PDB entry 8JCC | electron microscopy, 3.42 A resolution | chains G and I of the 10 polymer chains in the assembly

== Chain G ==
Protein: Histone H2A type 1-B/E
From: Homo sapiens
UniProtKB: P04908 (H2A1B_HUMAN); residues 1-129 here correspond to UniProt positions 2-130 (UniProt number = residue number + 1)
Chain sequence (129 residues; numbered 1 to 129; the number before each row is that of its first residue):
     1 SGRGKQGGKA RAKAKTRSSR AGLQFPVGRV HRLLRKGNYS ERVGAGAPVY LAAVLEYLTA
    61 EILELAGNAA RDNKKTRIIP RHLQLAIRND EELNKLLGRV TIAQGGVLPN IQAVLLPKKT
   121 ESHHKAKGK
Disordered / not traced: 1-13, 113-129
Curated features (UniProtKB/Swiss-Prot):
  - modified residue: Ser1 (N-acetylserine), Arg3 (Citrulline), Lys5 (N6-(2-hydroxyisobutyryl)lysine), Lys9 (N6-(2-hydroxyisobutyryl)lysine), Lys13 (N6-(beta-hydroxybutyryl)lysine), Lys36 (N6-(2-hydroxyisobutyryl)lysine), Lys74 (N6-(2-hydroxyisobutyryl)lysine), Lys75 (N6-(2-hydroxyisobutyryl)lysine), Lys95 (N6-(2-hydroxyisobutyryl)lysine), Gln104 (N5-methylglutamine), Lys118 (N6-(2-hydroxyisobutyryl)lysine), Lys119 (N6-crotonyllysine), Thr120 (Phosphothreonine), Lys125 (N6-crotonyllysine)
  - cross-link (Glycyl lysine isopeptide (Lys-Gly)): Lys13 (interchain with G-Cter in ubiquitin), Lys15 (interchain with G-Cter in ubiquitin), Lys119 (interchain with G-Cter in ubiquitin)

== Chain I ==
Molecule: 147-nt DNA strand
Sequence (147 nucleotides; row label = number of the first residue in the row; numbers below 1 keep their minus sign (DA-73 is residue -73)):
   -73 ATCGGATGTA TATATCTGAC ACGTGCCTGG AGACTAGGGA GTAATCCCCT TGGCGGTTAA
   -13 AACGCGGGGG ACAGCGCGTA CGTGCGTTTA AGCGGTGCTA GAGCTGTCTA CGACCAATTG
    47 AGCGGCCTCG GCACCGGGAT TCTCGAT
Disordered / not traced: -73 to -55, 62-73

== Chain G / chain I interface ==
Pairs across the interface - 11 pairs, chain G then chain I:
  Arg29(G) - DC49(I)  salt bridge to the phosphate
  Arg35(G) - DA39(I)  salt bridge to the phosphate
  Arg42(G) - DG38(I)  hydrogen bond to the sugar
  Arg42(G) - DA39(I)  phosphate contact
  Val43(G) - DG38(I)  sugar contact
  Val43(G) - DA39(I)  hydrogen bond to the phosphate
  Gly44(G) - DG38(I)  phosphate contact
  Ala45(G) - DG38(I)  phosphate contact
  Lys75(G) - DC58(I)  phosphate contact
  Thr76(G) - DG57(I)  hydrogen bond to the phosphate
  Thr76(G) - DC58(I)  hydrogen bond to the phosphate
Interface residues without a listed pair, chain G (9 interface residues in all): Arg77
Interface residues without a listed pair, chain I (6 interface residues in all): DG48

== Summary ==
9 residues of chain G and 6 residues of chain I are in contact; the contacts include 4 hydrogen bonds and 2
salt bridges. Polar pairs include Arg42(G)-DG38(I), Val43(G)-DA39(I) and Thr76(G)-DG57(I).
Here chain G is Histone H2A type 1-B/E (Homo sapiens) and chain I is a 147-nt DNA strand. Entry 8JCC (Human
histone H2B variant H2BFWT Cryo-EM structure with 601 DNA sequence) was determined by electron microscopy
together with 8JBX and 8JCD from the same study.
